Entry 7UKP (X-ray diffraction, 2.80 A resolution); this record covers chains H and L of the 4 polymer chains in the assembly.

# Chain H
Molecule: 10E5 Fab heavy chain
Organism: Mus musculus
Notes: antibody fragment or engineered binder
Amino-acid sequence (221 residues; numbered 1 to 221; the number before each row is that of its first residue):
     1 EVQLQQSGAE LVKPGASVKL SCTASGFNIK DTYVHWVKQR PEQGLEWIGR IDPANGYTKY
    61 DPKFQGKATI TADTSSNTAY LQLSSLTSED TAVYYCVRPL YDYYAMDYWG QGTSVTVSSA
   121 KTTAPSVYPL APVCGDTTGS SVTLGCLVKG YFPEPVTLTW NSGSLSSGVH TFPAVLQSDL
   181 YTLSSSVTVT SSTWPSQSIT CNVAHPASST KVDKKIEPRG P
Not modelled in the structure: 135-137, 220-221
Disulfide bonds: C22-C96, C146-C201

# Chain L
Molecule: 10E5 Fab light chain
Organism: Mus musculus
Notes: antibody fragment or engineered binder
Amino-acid sequence (214 residues; row label = number of the first residue in the row):
     1 DILMTQSPSS MSVSLGDTVS ITCHASQGIS SNIGWLQQKP GKSFMGLIYY GTNLVDGVPS
    61 RFSGSGSGAD YSLTISSLDS EDFADYYCVQ YAQLPYTFGG GTKLEIKRAD AAPTVSIFPP
   121 SSEQLTSGGA SVVCFLNNFY PKDINVKWKI DGSERQNGVL NSWTDQDSKD STYSMSSTLT
   181 LTKDEYERHN SYTCEATHKT STSPIVKSFN RNEC
Disulfide bonds: C23-C88, C134-C194

# Chain H / chain L interface
Residue-residue contacts (73; chain H residue first):
  H35(H) - Y96(L)
  V37(H) - F98(L)  hydrophobic
  Q39(H) - Q38(L)  hydrogen bond
  Q39(H) - F44(L)
  L45(H) - F44(L)  hydrophobic
  L45(H) - Y87(L)  hydrophobic
  L45(H) - F98(L)  hydrophobic
  W47(H) - P95(L)  hydrophobic
  W47(H) - Y96(L)
  W47(H) - F98(L)
  K59(H) - L94(L)
  D61(H) - P95(L)
  Y95(H) - Q38(L)  hydrogen bond
  Y95(H) - S43(L)
  Y95(H) - F44(L)  hydrophobic
  L100(H) - V55(L)  hydrophobic
  L100(H) - D56(L)
  Y101(H) - Y49(L)
  Y101(H) - D56(L)  hydrogen bond
  D102(H) - Y49(L)
  D102(H) - Y91(L)
  Y104(H) - Y91(L)
  Y104(H) - Y96(L)  hydrogen bond (backbone-side chain)
  M106(H) - L36(L)
  M106(H) - Y96(L)  hydrophobic
  D107(H) - G46(L)  hydrogen bond (backbone-backbone)
  D107(H) - Y49(L)
  W109(H) - L36(L)
  W109(H) - F44(L)
  G110(H) - S43(L)  hydrogen bond (backbone-side chain)
  Q111(H) - S43(L)
  Y128(H) - S121(L)
  Y128(H) - E123(L)
  Y128(H) - Q124(L)
  Y128(H) - S127(L)
  P129(H) - S121(L)
  P129(H) - E123(L)
  L130(H) - F118(L)
  L130(H) - V133(L)  hydrophobic
  A131(H) - F118(L)
  P132(H) - F118(L)
  V133(H) - P119(L)
  V133(H) - C214(L)  hydrophobic
  C134(H) - C214(L)  disulfide
  T143(H) - S116(L)
  T143(H) - F118(L)
  L144(H) - F118(L)
  L147(H) - S131(L)
  K149(H) - S131(L)
  K149(H) - T180(L)
  S167(H) - K169(L)  hydrogen bond
  H170(H) - N138(L)  hydrogen bond
  H170(H) - S174(L)
  F172(H) - F135(L)  hydrophobic
  F172(H) - N137(L)
  F172(H) - S162(L)
  F172(H) - T164(L)
  F172(H) - S174(L)
  F172(H) - M175(L)
  F172(H) - S176(L)
  P173(H) - S162(L)  hydrogen bond (backbone-side chain)
  P173(H) - W163(L)
  V175(H) - L160(L)  hydrophobic
  V175(H) - N161(L)
  V175(H) - S162(L)
  Q177(H) - L160(L)
  T182(H) - L160(L)
  S184(H) - S176(L)  hydrogen bond
  S185(H) - F135(L)
  S186(H) - F135(L)
  S186(H) - N137(L)  hydrogen bond
  R219(H) - P119(L)  hydrogen bond (side chain-backbone)
  R219(H) - P120(L)
Interface residues without a listed pair, chain H (46 interface residues in all): E46, R50, K63, A105, G145, T188, K214
Interface residues without a listed pair, chain L (45 interface residues in all): D1, K42, M45, I48, Y50, I117, F209
Cross-chain cystine bridges: C134(H)-C214(L)

# In short
46 residues of chain H and 45 residues of chain L are in contact; the contacts include 1 disulfide bond and 12
hydrogen bonds. Among the polar pairs are Q39(H)-Q38(L), Y95(H)-Q38(L) and Y101(H)-D56(L).
Chain H is 10E5 Fab heavy chain and chain L is 10E5 Fab light chain, both from Mus musculus; the structure,
Integrin alpha IIB beta3 complex with a gantofiban analog, was determined by X-ray diffraction, deposited
together with 7L8P, 7TCT, 7TD8, 7THO, 7TMZ, 7TPD and 15 further entries.
